6FBV - chains D and E of the 6 polymer chains in the assembly; structure by electron microscopy, 3.52 A resolution.

# Chain D
Name: DNA-directed RNA polymerase subunit beta'
Organism: Mycobacterium tuberculosis (strain ATCC 25618 / H37Rv)
Notes: EC 2.7.7.6
UniProtKB: P9WGY7 (RPOC_MYCTU); residues 1-1316 here = UniProt positions 1-1316
Chain sequence (1316 residues; each row starts with the number of its first residue):
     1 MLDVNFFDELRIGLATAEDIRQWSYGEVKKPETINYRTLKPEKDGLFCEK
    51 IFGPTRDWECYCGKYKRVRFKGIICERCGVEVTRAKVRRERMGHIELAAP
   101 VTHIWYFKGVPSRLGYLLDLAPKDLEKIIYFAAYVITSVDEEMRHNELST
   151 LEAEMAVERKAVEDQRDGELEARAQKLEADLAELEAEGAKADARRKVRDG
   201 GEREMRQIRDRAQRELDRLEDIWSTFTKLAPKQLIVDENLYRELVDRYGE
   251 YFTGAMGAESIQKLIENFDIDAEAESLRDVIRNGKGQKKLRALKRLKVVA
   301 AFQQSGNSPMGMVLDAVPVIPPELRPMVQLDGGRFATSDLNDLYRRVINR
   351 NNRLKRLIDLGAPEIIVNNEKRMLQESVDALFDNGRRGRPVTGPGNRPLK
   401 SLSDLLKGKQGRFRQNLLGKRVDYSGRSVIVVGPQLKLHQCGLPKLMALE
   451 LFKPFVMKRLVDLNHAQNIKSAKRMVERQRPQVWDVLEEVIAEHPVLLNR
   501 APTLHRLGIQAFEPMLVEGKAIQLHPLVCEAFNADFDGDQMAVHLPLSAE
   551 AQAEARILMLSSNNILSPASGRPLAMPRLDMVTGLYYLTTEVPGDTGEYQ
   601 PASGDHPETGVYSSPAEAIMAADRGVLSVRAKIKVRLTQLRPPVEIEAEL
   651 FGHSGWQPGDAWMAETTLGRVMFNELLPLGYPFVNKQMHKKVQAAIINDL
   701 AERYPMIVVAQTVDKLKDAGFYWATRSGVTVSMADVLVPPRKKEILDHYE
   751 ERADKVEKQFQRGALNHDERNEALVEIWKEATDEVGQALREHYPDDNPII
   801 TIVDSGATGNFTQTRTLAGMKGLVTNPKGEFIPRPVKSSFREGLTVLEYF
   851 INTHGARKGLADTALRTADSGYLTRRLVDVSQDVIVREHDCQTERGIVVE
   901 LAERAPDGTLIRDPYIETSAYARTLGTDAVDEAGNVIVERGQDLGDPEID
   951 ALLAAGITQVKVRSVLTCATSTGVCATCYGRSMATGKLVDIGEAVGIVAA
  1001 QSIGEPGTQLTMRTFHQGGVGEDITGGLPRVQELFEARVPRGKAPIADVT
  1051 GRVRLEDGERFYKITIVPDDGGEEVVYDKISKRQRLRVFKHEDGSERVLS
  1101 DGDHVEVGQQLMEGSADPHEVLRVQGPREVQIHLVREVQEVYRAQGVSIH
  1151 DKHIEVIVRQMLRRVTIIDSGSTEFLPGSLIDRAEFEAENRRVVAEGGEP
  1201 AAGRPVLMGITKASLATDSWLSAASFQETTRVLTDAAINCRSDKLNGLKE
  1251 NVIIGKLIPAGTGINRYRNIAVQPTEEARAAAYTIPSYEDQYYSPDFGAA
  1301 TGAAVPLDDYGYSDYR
Not modelled in the structure: 1-2, 1014-1022, 1282-1316
Metal / ion sites: Zn2+ site 1: Cys-60, Cys-62, Cys-75, Cys-78; Mg2+: Asp-535, Asp-537, Asp-539; Zn2+ site 2: Cys-891, Cys-968, Cys-975, Cys-978
Small-molecule neighbours: Fidaxomicin (FI8): Asp-57, Arg-84, Ala-85, Lys-86, Arg-89, Glu-323, Leu-324, Pro-326, Val-328, Ser-338, Leu-405, Arg-412, Gln-415
UniProt features mapped onto this chain:
  - binding site (Zn(2+)): Cys-60, Cys-62, Cys-75, Cys-78, Cys-891, Cys-968, Cys-975, Cys-978
  - binding site (Mg(2+)): Asp-535, Asp-537, Asp-539
From the paper describing this entry:
  - binding site for Fidaxomicin: Arg-84, Arg-89, Glu-323, Arg-412

# Chain E
Name: DNA-directed RNA polymerase subunit omega
Organism: Mycobacterium tuberculosis (strain ATCC 25618 / H37Rv)
Notes: EC 2.7.7.6
UniProtKB: P9WGY5 (RPOZ_MYCTU); residue numbers follow UniProt; this construct covers 1-110
Chain sequence (110 residues; numbered 1 to 110; the number before each row is that of its first residue):
     1 MSISQSDASLAAVPAVDQFDPSSGASGGYDTPLGITNPPIDELLDRVSSK
    51 YALVIYAAKRARQINDYYNQLGEGILEYVGPLVEPGLQEKPLSIALREIH
   101 ADLLEHTEGE
Not modelled in the structure: 1-27

# Chain D / chain E interface
Contacting residue pairs (77):
  His-439(D) with Leu-33(E); Ile-35(E); Thr-36(E)
  Arg-459(D) with Gln-88(E)
  Glu-489(D) with Gln-88(E), hydrogen bond; Lys-90(E), hydrogen bond (backbone-side chain)
  Val-490(D) with Lys-90(E), hydrogen bond (backbone-side chain)
  Glu-493(D) with Gly-34(E); Ile-35(E), hydrogen bond (side chain-backbone); Lys-90(E); Ser-93(E)
  Glu-513(D) with Ile-35(E)
  Ala-549(D) with Ala-58(E)
  Glu-550(D) with Ile-55(E); Ala-58(E); Lys-59(E), salt bridge; Arg-62(E), salt bridge
  Gln-552(D) with Leu-92(E)
  Ala-553(D) with Ala-58(E), hydrophobic; Leu-92(E)
  Glu-554(D) with Val-54(E)
  Arg-556(D) with Ile-35(E); Asn-37(E); Leu-92(E); Ser-93(E), hydrogen bond
  Ile-557(D) with Ile-40(E), hydrophobic; Leu-53(E), hydrophobic
  Leu-558(D) with Lys-50(E); Tyr-51(E), hydrophobic
  Leu-560(D) with Ile-35(E), hydrophobic
  Asn-563(D) with Ile-40(E)
  Pro-705(D) with Asp-41(E)
  Ile-707(D) with Tyr-29(E), hydrophobic; Pro-32(E), hydrophobic; Pro-39(E), hydrophobic
  Val-708(D) with Gly-28(E); Tyr-29(E), hydrophobic
  Gln-711(D) with Tyr-29(E); Asp-30(E), hydrogen bond (side chain-backbone); Thr-31(E)
  Lys-715(D) with Asp-30(E), salt bridge
  Asp-990(D) with Ser-49(E), hydrogen bond; Lys-50(E), salt bridge; Tyr-51(E)
  Glu-993(D) with Lys-50(E), salt bridge; Tyr-51(E)
  Gly-1261(D) with Tyr-51(E)
  Thr-1262(D) with Tyr-51(E)
  Asn-1265(D) with Gly-109(E); Glu-110(E)
  Arg-1266(D) with Glu-108(E), salt bridge; Gly-109(E), hydrogen bond (backbone-backbone)
  Tyr-1267(D) with Ser-49(E); Tyr-51(E), hydrophobic; Ala-52(E), hydrophobic; Ile-55(E); Glu-108(E)
  Asn-1269(D) with Gly-109(E)
  Ile-1270(D) with His-106(E); Thr-107(E); Gly-109(E)
  Ala-1271(D) with His-106(E); Thr-107(E), hydrogen bond (backbone-backbone)
  Val-1272(D) with Tyr-56(E), hydrophobic; Gln-63(E); Glu-105(E)
  Gln-1273(D) with Leu-104(E); Glu-105(E), hydrogen bond (backbone-backbone)
  Pro-1274(D) with Val-79(E), hydrophobic; Leu-82(E), hydrophobic; Leu-103(E); Leu-104(E), hydrophobic; Glu-105(E)
  Thr-1275(D) with Leu-103(E), hydrogen bond (backbone-backbone); Leu-104(E); Glu-105(E)
  Glu-1276(D) with Glu-105(E)
Other interface residues (no listed pair), chain D (44 interface residues in all): Ile-491, Ala-492, Met-706, Thr-985, Lys-987, Ile-991, Gly-992, Ala-1278
Other interface residues (no listed pair), chain E (43 interface residues in all): Leu-44, Arg-60, Leu-96, Asp-102

# Overview
The interface between chain D and chain E involves 44 residues on one side and 43 on the other; the contacts
include 11 hydrogen bonds and 6 salt bridges. Polar contacts include Glu-550(D)/Lys-59(E),
Glu-550(D)/Arg-62(E) and Lys-715(D)/Asp-30(E). Ligands of chain D: Fidaxomicin. The paper reports a binding
site for Fidaxomicin at Arg-84(D), Arg-89(D) and Glu-323(D) among others.
Chain D is DNA-directed RNA polymerase subunit beta' and chain E is DNA-directed RNA polymerase subunit omega,
both from Mycobacterium tuberculosis (strain ATCC 25618 / H37Rv); the structure, Single particle cryo em
structure of Mycobacterium tuberculosis RNA polymerase in complex with Fidaxomicin, was determined by electron
microscopy together with 6ASG from the same study.
